6EU0 - chains O and R of the 22 polymer chains in the assembly; structure by electron microscopy, 4.00 A resolution.

# Chain O
Protein: DNA-directed RNA polymerase III subunit RPC3
Source organism: Saccharomyces cerevisiae (strain ATCC 204508 / S288c)
UniProtKB: P32349 (RPC3_YEAST); residue numbers follow UniProt; this construct covers 1-654
Amino-acid sequence (654 residues; numbered 1 to 654; the number before each row is that of its first residue):
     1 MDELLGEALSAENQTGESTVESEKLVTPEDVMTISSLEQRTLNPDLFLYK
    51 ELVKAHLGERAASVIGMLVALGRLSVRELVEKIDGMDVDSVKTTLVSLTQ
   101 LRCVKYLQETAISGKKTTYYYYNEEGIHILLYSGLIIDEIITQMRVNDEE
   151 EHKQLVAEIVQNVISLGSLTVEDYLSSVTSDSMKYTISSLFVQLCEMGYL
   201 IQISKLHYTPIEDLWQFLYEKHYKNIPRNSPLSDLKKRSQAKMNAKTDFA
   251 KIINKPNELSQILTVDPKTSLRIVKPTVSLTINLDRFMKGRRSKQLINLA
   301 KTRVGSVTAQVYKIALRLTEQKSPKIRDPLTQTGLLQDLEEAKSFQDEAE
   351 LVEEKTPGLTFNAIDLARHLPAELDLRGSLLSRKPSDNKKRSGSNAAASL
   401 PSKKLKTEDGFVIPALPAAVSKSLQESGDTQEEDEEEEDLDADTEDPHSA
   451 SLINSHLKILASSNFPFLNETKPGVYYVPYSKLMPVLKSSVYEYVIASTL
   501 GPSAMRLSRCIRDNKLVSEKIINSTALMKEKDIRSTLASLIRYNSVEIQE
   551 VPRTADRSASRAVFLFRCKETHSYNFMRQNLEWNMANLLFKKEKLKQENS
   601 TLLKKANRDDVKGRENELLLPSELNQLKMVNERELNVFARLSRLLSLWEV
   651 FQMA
Disordered / not traced: 1-30, 375-447, 654
UniProt features mapped onto this chain:
  - region: Leu581 to Leu602 (Leucine-zipper)
  - modified residue: Thr27 (Phosphothreonine), Ser392 (Phosphoserine), Ser394 (Phosphoserine)

# Chain R
Molecule: Non-Template
Sequence (70 nucleotides; row label = number of the first residue in the row):
     1 CGTCCACTATTTTCGGCTACTATAAAAAAATGTTTTTTTCGCAACTATGT
    51 GTTCGCGAAGTAACCCTTCG
Disordered / not traced: 1-9, 42-51

# Interface between chain O and chain R
Contacting residue pairs (8; chain O residue first):
  Leu232(O) - DT68(R)  phosphate contact
  Ser233(O) - DT68(R)  hydrogen bond to the phosphate
  Ser233(O) - DC69(R)  hydrogen bond to the phosphate
  Asp234(O) - DT68(R)  phosphate contact
  Asp234(O) - DC69(R)  phosphate contact
  Leu235(O) - DC69(R)  phosphate contact
  Ser560(O) - DC40(R)  phosphate contact
  Arg561(O) - DG41(R)  phosphate contact

# Summary
6 residues of chain O face 4 of chain R across their interface, with 2 hydrogen bonds. Polar pairs include
Ser233(O)-DT68(R) and Ser233(O)-DC69(R).
Here chain O is DNA-directed RNA polymerase III subunit RPC3 (Saccharomyces cerevisiae (strain ATCC 204508 /
S288c)) and chain R is Non-Template. Entry 6EU0 (RNA Polymerase III open pre-initiation complex (OC-PIC)) was
determined by electron microscopy, deposited together with 6EU1, 6EU2 and 6EU3.
